PDB entry 5N8H | X-ray diffraction, 1.65 A resolution | chain A

# Chain A
Name: Copper-containing nitrite reductase
From: Achromobacter cycloclastes
Notes: EC 1.7.2.1
UniProtKB: P25006 (NIR_ACHCY); residues 7-340 here correspond to UniProt positions 45-378 (UniProt number = residue number + 38)
Chain sequence (334 residues; numbered 7 to 340; the number before each row is that of its first residue):
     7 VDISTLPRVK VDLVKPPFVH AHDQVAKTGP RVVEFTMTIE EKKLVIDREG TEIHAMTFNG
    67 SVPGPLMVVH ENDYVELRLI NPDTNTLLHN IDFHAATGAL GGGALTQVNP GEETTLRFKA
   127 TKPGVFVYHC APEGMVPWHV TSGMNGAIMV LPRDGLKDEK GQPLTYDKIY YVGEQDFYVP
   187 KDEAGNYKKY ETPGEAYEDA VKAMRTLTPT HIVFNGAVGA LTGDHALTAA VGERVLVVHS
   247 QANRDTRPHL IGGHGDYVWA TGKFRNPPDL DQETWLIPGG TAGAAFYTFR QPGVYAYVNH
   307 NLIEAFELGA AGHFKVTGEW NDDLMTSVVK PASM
Disordered / not traced: 7
Bound ions: Cu ion site 1: His-95, Cys-136, His-145, Met-150; Cu ion site 2: His-100, His-135, His-306
UniProt features mapped onto this chain:
  - binding site (Cu cation): His-95, His-100, His-135, Cys-136, His-145, Met-150, His-306
Reported in the primary citation:
  - conformationally variable residues (side-chain flip): Ile-257
  - catalytic residues: Asp-98, His-255 (citing earlier work)

# Overview
The Cu ion site 1 is built by His-95, Cys-136, His-145 and Met-150. His-100, His-135 and His-306 coordinate Cu
ion site 2. Curated annotation (UniProt) lists 7 Cu cation-binding residues. From the paper: catalytic
residues Asp-98 and His-255; conformational variability at Ile-257.
Chain A is Copper-containing nitrite reductase (Achromobacter cycloclastes); the structure, Serial Cu nitrite
reductase structures at elevated cryogenic temperature, 240K. Dataset 3, was determined by X-ray diffraction
together with 5N8F, 5N8G and 5N8I from the same study.
